Entry 6EAY (X-ray diffraction, 3.72 A resolution); this record covers chains L and A of the 4 polymer chains in the assembly.

# Chain L
Name: CA45 light chain
Organism: Macaca fascicularis
Sequence (215 residues; each row starts with the number of its first residue):
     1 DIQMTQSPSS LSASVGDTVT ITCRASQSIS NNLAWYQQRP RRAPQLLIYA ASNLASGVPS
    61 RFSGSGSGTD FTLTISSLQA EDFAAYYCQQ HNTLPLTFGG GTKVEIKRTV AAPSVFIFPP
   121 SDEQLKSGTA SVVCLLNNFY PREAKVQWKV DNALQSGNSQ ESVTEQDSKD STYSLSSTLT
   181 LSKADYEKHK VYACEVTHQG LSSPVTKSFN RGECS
Unresolved in the structure: 201, 213-215
Cystine bridges: Cys23-Cys88, Cys134-Cys194

# Chain A
Name: Envelope glycoprotein
Organism: Zaire ebolavirus (strain Mayinga-76)
UniProtKB: Q05320 (VGP_EBOZM); residues 502-637 here = UniProt positions 502-637
Sequence (163 residues; row label = number of the first residue in the row):
   502 EAIVNAQPKC NPNLHYWTTQ DEGAAIGLAW IPYFGPAAEG IYTEGLMHNQ DGLICGLRQL
   562 ANETTQALQL FLRATTELRT FSILNRKAID FLLQRWGGTC HILGPDCCIE PHDWTKNITD
   622 KIDQIIHDFV DKTLPDGENL YFQSGSAWSH PQFEKHHHHH HHH
Unresolved in the structure: 615-664
Differences from the reference sequence: conflict Thr544 (Ile in Q05320); expression tag (638-664)
Cystine bridges: Cys511-Cys556, Cys601-Cys608
Glycans and other covalent adducts: N-acetylglucosamine (NAG) linked to Asn563
Reported in the primary citation:
  - post-translational modification sites: Asn563
  - mutagenesis - L515A, W518A: abolished binding to CA45 (citing earlier work)
  - mutagenesis - H549A, H549E, N550D, N550Q: unchanged binding to CA45 heavy chain (citing earlier work)

# Chain L / chain A interface
Residue-residue contacts (9; chain L residue first):
  Tyr49(L) - His549(A)
  Tyr49(L) - Asn550(A)  hydrogen bond (side chain-backbone)
  Tyr49(L) - Gln551(A)
  Ala50(L) - Gln551(A)
  Ser52(L) - Asp552(A)
  Asn53(L) - Asn550(A)
  Asn53(L) - Gln551(A)
  Asn53(L) - Asp552(A)  hydrogen bond (side chain-backbone)
  Ser56(L) - Asn514(A)  hydrogen bond
Interface residues without a listed pair, chain A (7 interface residues in all): Pro513, Gly553

# In short
5 residues of chain L and 7 residues of chain A are in contact; the contacts include 3 hydrogen bonds. Among
the polar pairs are Tyr49(L)-Asn550(A), Asn53(L)-Asp552(A) and Ser56(L)-Asn514(A). From the paper: L515A and
W518A of chain A abolish binding to CA45; a modification site at Asn563(A); 6 substitutions were tested in
all.
Chain L is CA45 light chain (Macaca fascicularis) and chain A is Envelope glycoprotein (Zaire ebolavirus
(strain Mayinga-76)); the structure, Structural Basis for Broad Neutralization of Ebolaviruses by an Antibody
Targeting the Glycoprotein Fusion Loop, was determined by X-ray diffraction.
